Entry 6RYD (X-ray diffraction, 1.57 A resolution); this record covers chains A and B of the 4 polymer chains in the assembly.

== Chain A (and B) ==
Protein: Protein WUSCHEL
Source organism: Arabidopsis thaliana
Notes: chain B of this document is another copy of the same molecule, construct and numbering; everything in this record applies to it too
UniProtKB: Q9SB92 (WUS_ARATH); residues 34-103 here = UniProt positions 34-103
Chain sequence (76 residues; each row starts with the number of its first residue):
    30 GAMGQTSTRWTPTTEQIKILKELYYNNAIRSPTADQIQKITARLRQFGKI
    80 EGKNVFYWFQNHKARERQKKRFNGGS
Disordered / not traced: 30-33, 103-105 (chain B: 30-36, 96-105)
Construct notes: expression tag (30-33, 104-105)
Curated features (UniProtKB/Swiss-Prot):
  - DNA-binding region: Gln34 to Lys99 (Homeobox)
  - mutagenesis: Pro41 (P41L: In wus-3; weak allele in which meristem stem cells are misspecified and appear to undergo differentiation)
Reported in the primary citation:
  - binding site for the 16-nt DNA strand: Arg38, Lys82, Asn83, Tyr86, Asn90, Lys92, Arg94
  - binding site for the 16-nt DNA strand: Gln89, Arg96
  - specificity-determining residues: Arg94
  - binding site for the 16-nt DNA strand: Ala93
  - self-association interface (contacts with another copy of this molecule): Ile66, Phe85, Phe101
  - mutagenesis - T35R, S36R: unchanged binding to TGAA probe
  - mutagenesis - R94K (40-fold): decreased binding to TGAA probe
  - mutagenesis - T35R, S36R, R94K: increased binding to TAAT probe

== Chain A / chain B interface ==
Pairs across the interface (9; chain A residue first):
  Arg100(A) - Ala63(B)
  Arg100(A) - Gln67(B)
  Phe101(A) - Ile66(B)  hydrophobic
  Phe101(A) - Gln67(B)
  Phe101(A) - Gly81(B)
  Phe101(A) - Lys82(B)
  Phe101(A) - Phe85(B)  hydrophobic
  Asn102(A) - Gly81(B)  hydrogen bond (side chain-backbone)
  Asn102(A) - Lys82(B)  hydrogen bond (side chain-backbone)
Also at the interface, not in a pair above, chain A (4 interface residues in all): Gln97
Also at the interface, not in a pair above, chain B (7 interface residues in all): Glu80

== Overview ==
4 residues of chain A and 7 residues of chain B are in contact; the contacts include 2 hydrogen bonds. Polar
contacts include Asn102(A)-Gly81(B) and Asn102(A)-Lys82(B). The paper reports a binding site for the 16-nt DNA
strand at Arg38(A), Lys82(A) and Asn83(A) among others; T35R, S36R and R94K of chain A increase binding to
TAAT probe.
Both chains are Protein WUSCHEL (Arabidopsis thaliana). Entry 6RYD (WUS-HD bound to TGAA DNA) was determined
by X-ray diffraction (same publication as 6RY3, 6RYI and 6RYL).
